Entry 6X5A (electron microscopy, 4.36 A resolution (low resolution: residue-level contacts below are approximate; hydrogen-bond / salt-bridge calls are withheld)); this record covers chains D and I of the 11 polymer chains in the assembly.

== Chain D ==
Name: Histone H2B type 1-C/E/F/G/I
Source organism: Homo sapiens
Reference sequence: P62807 (H2B1C_HUMAN); residues 2-125 here correspond to UniProt positions 3-126 (UniProt number = residue number + 1)
Amino-acid sequence (124 residues; row label = number of the first residue in the row):
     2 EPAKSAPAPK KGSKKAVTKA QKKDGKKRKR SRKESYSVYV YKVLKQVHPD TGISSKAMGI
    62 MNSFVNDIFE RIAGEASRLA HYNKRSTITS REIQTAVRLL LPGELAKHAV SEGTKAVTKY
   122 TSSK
Unresolved in the structure: 2-29, 125
UniProt features mapped onto this chain:
  - modified residue: Glu-2 (ADP-ribosyl glutamic acid), Lys-5 (N6-(2-hydroxyisobutyryl)lysine), Ser-6 (ADP-ribosylserine), Lys-11 (N6-(beta-hydroxybutyryl)lysine), Lys-12 (N6-(2-hydroxyisobutyryl)lysine), Ser-14 (Phosphoserine), Lys-15 (N6-acetyllysine), Lys-16 (N6-(beta-hydroxybutyryl)lysine), Lys-20 (N6-(2-hydroxyisobutyryl)lysine), Lys-23 (N6-(2-hydroxyisobutyryl)lysine), Lys-24 (N6-(2-hydroxyisobutyryl)lysine), Lys-34 (N6-(2-hydroxyisobutyryl)lysine), Glu-35 (PolyADP-ribosyl glutamic acid), Ser-36 (Phosphoserine), Lys-43 (N6-(2-hydroxyisobutyryl)lysine), Lys-46 (N6-(2-hydroxyisobutyryl)lysine), Lys-57 (N6,N6-dimethyllysine), Arg-79 (Dimethylated arginine), Lys-85 (N6,N6,N6-trimethyllysine), Arg-86 (Omega-N-methylarginine) and 5 more in UniProt
  - glycosylation: Ser-112 (O-linked (GlcNAc) serine)
  - cross-link (Glycyl lysine isopeptide (Lys-Gly)): Lys-5 (interchain with G-Cter in SUMO2), Lys-20 (interchain with G-Cter in SUMO2), Lys-34 (interchain with G-Cter in ubiquitin), Lys-120 (interchain with G-Cter in ubiquitin)

== Chain I ==
Molecule: natural (147-nt DNA)
Source organism: Homo sapiens
Sequence (147 nucleotides; numbered 0 to 146; the number before each row is that of its first residue; numbering starts at 0):
     0 CTGGAGAATC CCGGTGCCGA GGCCGCTCAA TTGGTCGTAG ACAGCTCTAG CACCGCTTAA
    60 ACGCACGTAC GCGCTGTCCC CCGCGTTTTA ACCGCCAAGG GGATTACTCC CTAGTCTCCA
   120 GGCACGTGTC AGATATATAC ATCCTGT
Unresolved in the structure: 0, 146

== How chain D and chain I interact ==
Contacting residue pairs (14; chain D residue first):
  Lys-30(D) with DT104(I)
  Ser-32(D) with DT103(I)
  Tyr-42(D) with DG20(I); DG21(I)
  Gly-53(D) with DG20(I)
  Ile-54(D) with DA19(I); DG20(I)
  Ser-55(D) with DA19(I)
  Ser-56(D) with DA19(I)
  Arg-86(D) with DG39(I); DA40(I)
  Ser-87(D) with DG39(I)
  Thr-88(D) with DA38(I); DG39(I)
Other interface residues (no listed pair), chain D (11 interface residues in all): Arg-33
Other interface residues (no listed pair), chain I (10 interface residues in all): DT26, DC27

== In short ==
11 residues of chain D and 10 residues of chain I are in contact.
Here chain D is Histone H2B type 1-C/E/F/G/I and chain I is natural (147-nt DNA), both from Homo sapiens.
Entry 6X5A (The mouse cGAS catalytic domain binding to human nucleosome that purified from HEK293T cells) was
determined by electron microscopy, deposited together with 6X59 and 6XJD.
